PDB entry 3UMH | X-ray diffraction, 2.00 A resolution | chain A

Chain A:
Protein: Amyloid beta A4 protein
Organism: Homo sapiens
Notes: fragment: human amyloid precursor protein e2 domain
UniProt: P05067 (A4_HUMAN); residues 295-500 here correspond to UniProt positions 370-575 (UniProt number = residue number + 75)
Sequence (211 residues; row label = number of the first residue in the row):
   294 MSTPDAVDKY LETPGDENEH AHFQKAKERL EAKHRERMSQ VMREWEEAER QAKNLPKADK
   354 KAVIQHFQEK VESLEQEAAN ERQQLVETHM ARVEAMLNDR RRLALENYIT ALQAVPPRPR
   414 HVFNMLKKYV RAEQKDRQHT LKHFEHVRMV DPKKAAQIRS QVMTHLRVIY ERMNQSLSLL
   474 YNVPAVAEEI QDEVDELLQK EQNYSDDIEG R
Disordered / not traced: 294-312, 493-504
Sequence notes: initiating methionine (294); expression tag (501-504)
Metal / ion sites: Cd2+ site 1: His327, Glu368; Cd2+ site 2 near His359 (its only coordinating residue here); Cd2+ site 3: Glu362, Glu365 (together with acetate ion); Cd2+ site 4: His439 (together with acetate ion); Cd2+ site 5 near Asp444 (its only coordinating residue here); Cd2+ site 6 near Asp488 (its only coordinating residue here)
From the paper describing this entry:
  - Cd2+ coordination: His382, Glu387, Asp429, His432, His436, His458

Overview:
His327 and Glu368 coordinate Cd2+ site 1. The Cd2+ site 3 is built by Glu362 and Glu365. From the paper: Cd2+
coordination by His382, Glu387 and Asp429 among others.
Chain A is Amyloid beta A4 protein (Homo sapiens); the structure, X-ray structure of the E2 domain of the
human amyloid precursor protein (APP) in complex with ..., was determined by X-ray diffraction, deposited
together with 3UMI and 3UMK.
